7UDH - chains H and L of the 4 polymer chains in the assembly; structure by X-ray diffraction, 2.00 A resolution.

== Chain H ==
Molecule: 10E5 Fab heavy chain
Organism: Mus musculus
Notes: antibody fragment or engineered binder
Chain sequence (221 residues; row label = number of the first residue in the row):
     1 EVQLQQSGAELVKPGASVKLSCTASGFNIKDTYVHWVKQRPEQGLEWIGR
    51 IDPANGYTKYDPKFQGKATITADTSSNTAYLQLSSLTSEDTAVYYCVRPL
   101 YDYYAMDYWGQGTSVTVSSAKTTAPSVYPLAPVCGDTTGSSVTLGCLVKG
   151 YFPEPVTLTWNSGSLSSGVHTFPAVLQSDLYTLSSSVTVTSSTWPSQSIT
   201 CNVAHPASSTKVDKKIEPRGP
Disordered / not traced: 135-137, 220-221
Disulfide bonds: Cys22-Cys96, Cys146-Cys201

== Chain L ==
Molecule: 10E5 Fab light chain
Organism: Mus musculus
Notes: antibody fragment or engineered binder
Chain sequence (214 residues; row label = number of the first residue in the row):
     1 DILMTQSPSSMSVSLGDTVSITCHASQGISSNIGWLQQKPGKSFMGLIYY
    51 GTNLVDGVPSRFSGSGSGADYSLTISSLDSEDFADYYCVQYAQLPYTFGG
   101 GTKLEIKRADAAPTVSIFPPSSEQLTSGGASVVCFLNNFYPKDINVKWKI
   151 DGSERQNGVLNSWTDQDSKDSTYSMSSTLTLTKDEYERHNSYTCEATHKT
   201 STSPIVKSFNRNEC
Disulfide bonds: Cys23-Cys88, Cys134-Cys194

== Chain H / chain L interface ==
Residue-residue contacts (74):
  His35(H) with Tyr96(L)
  Val37(H) with Phe98(L), hydrophobic
  Gln39(H) with Gln38(L), hydrogen bond; Phe44(L); Tyr87(L)
  Leu45(H) with Phe44(L), hydrophobic; Tyr87(L), hydrophobic; Phe98(L)
  Trp47(H) with Pro95(L), hydrophobic; Tyr96(L); Phe98(L)
  Lys59(H) with Leu94(L)
  Asp61(H) with Pro95(L)
  Tyr95(H) with Gln38(L), hydrogen bond; Ser43(L); Phe44(L)
  Leu100(H) with Val55(L), hydrophobic; Asp56(L)
  Tyr101(H) with Tyr49(L); Asp56(L), hydrogen bond
  Asp102(H) with Tyr91(L), hydrogen bond
  Tyr104(H) with Tyr91(L); Tyr96(L), hydrogen bond (backbone-side chain)
  Met106(H) with Leu36(L); Tyr96(L), hydrophobic
  Asp107(H) with Gly46(L), hydrogen bond (backbone-backbone); Tyr49(L); Val55(L)
  Trp109(H) with Leu36(L); Phe44(L), hydrophobic
  Gly110(H) with Ser43(L), hydrogen bond (backbone-side chain)
  Gln111(H) with Ser43(L)
  Tyr128(H) with Ser121(L); Glu123(L); Gln124(L); Ser127(L)
  Pro129(H) with Ser121(L); Glu123(L)
  Leu130(H) with Phe118(L)
  Ala131(H) with Phe118(L)
  Pro132(H) with Phe118(L)
  Val133(H) with Pro119(L); Cys214(L), hydrophobic
  Cys134(H) with Cys214(L), disulfide
  Thr143(H) with Ser116(L); Phe118(L)
  Leu147(H) with Ser131(L)
  Lys149(H) with Ser131(L); Thr180(L), hydrogen bond
  Ser167(H) with Lys169(L), hydrogen bond
  His170(H) with Asn137(L); Asn138(L), hydrogen bond; Ser174(L)
  Phe172(H) with Phe135(L), hydrophobic; Asn137(L); Ser162(L); Thr164(L); Ser174(L); Met175(L); Ser176(L)
  Pro173(H) with Ser162(L), hydrogen bond (backbone-side chain); Trp163(L)
  Val175(H) with Leu160(L), hydrophobic; Asn161(L); Ser162(L)
  Gln177(H) with Leu160(L)
  Ser184(H) with Phe135(L); Ser176(L), hydrogen bond
  Ser185(H) with Phe135(L)
  Ser186(H) with Phe135(L); Asn137(L), hydrogen bond
  Lys214(H) with Glu123(L)
  Arg219(H) with Pro119(L), hydrogen bond (side chain-backbone); Pro120(L)
Also at the interface, not in a pair above, chain H (48 interface residues in all): Glu46, Arg50, Lys63, Ala105, Gly112, Leu144, Gly145, Thr171, Leu176, Thr182
Also at the interface, not in a pair above, chain L (45 interface residues in all): Asp1, Lys42, Met45, Ile48, Tyr50, Ile117, Val133, Phe209
Disulfides between the chains: Cys134(H)-Cys214(L)

== Summary ==
Chain H and chain L form an interface of 48 and 45 residues respectively; the contacts include 1 disulfide
bond and 14 hydrogen bonds. Polar contacts include Gln39(H)-Gln38(L), Tyr95(H)-Gln38(L) and
Tyr101(H)-Asp56(L).
Chain H is 10E5 Fab heavy chain and chain L is 10E5 Fab light chain, both from Mus musculus; the structure,
Integrin alpha IIB beta3 complex with BMS4-3, was determined by X-ray diffraction, deposited together with
7L8P, 7TCT, 7TD8, 7THO, 7TMZ, 7TPD and 15 further entries.
